6UIQ - chain B; structure by X-ray diffraction, 2.30 A resolution.

[Chain B]
Name: phosphoglucomutase-1
Organism: Homo sapiens
Notes: EC 5.4.2.2
UniProtKB: P36871 (PGM1_HUMAN); numbering as in UniProt (aligned over 1-562)
Chain sequence (585 residues; numbered -22 to 562; the number before each row is that of its first residue; numbers below 1 keep their minus sign (Met-22 is residue -22)):
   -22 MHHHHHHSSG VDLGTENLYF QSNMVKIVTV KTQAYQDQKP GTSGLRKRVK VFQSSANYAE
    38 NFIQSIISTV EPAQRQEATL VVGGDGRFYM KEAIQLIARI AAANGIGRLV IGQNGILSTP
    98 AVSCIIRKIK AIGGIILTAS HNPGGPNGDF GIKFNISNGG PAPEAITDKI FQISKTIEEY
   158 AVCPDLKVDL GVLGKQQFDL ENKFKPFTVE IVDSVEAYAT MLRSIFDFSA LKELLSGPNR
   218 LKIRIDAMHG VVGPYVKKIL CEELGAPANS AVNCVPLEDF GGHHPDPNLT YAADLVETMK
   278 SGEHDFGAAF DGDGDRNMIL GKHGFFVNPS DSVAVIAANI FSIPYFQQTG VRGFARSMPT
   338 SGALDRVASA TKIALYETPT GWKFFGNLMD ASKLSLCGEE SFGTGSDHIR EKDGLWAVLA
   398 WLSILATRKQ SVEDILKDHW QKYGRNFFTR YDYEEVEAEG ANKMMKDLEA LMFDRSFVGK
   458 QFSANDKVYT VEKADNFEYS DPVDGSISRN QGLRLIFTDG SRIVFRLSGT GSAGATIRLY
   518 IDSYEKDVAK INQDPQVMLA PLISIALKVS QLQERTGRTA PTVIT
Disordered / not traced: -22 to -2
Sequence notes: expression tag (-22 to 0)
Metal / ion sites: Mg2+: Ser117, Asp288, Asp290, Asp292
Ligand contacts: 6-O-phosphono-alpha-D-glucopyranose (G6P): His118, Arg293, Thr357, Glu376, Ser378, Lys389, Arg503, Ser505, Gly506, Thr507, Arg515, Tyr517
Curated features (UniProtKB/Swiss-Prot):
  - active site: Ser117 (Phosphoserine intermediate)
  - binding site (alpha-D-glucose 1,6-bisphosphate): Arg23, Ser117, Asp292, Arg293, Thr357, Glu376, Ser378, Lys389
  - binding site (Mg(2+)): Ser117, Asp288, Asp290, Asp292
  - modified residue: Met1 (N-acetylmethionine), Lys16 (N6-acetyllysine), Thr115 (Phosphothreonine), Ser117 (Phosphoserine), Ser134 (Phosphoserine), Thr185 (Phosphothreonine), Ser201 (Phosphoserine), Ser206 (Phosphoserine), Ser213 (Phosphoserine), Lys349 (N6-acetyllysine), Tyr353 (Phosphotyrosine), Ser369 (Phosphoserine), Ser378 (Phosphoserine), Lys419 (N6-succinyllysine), Thr467 (Phosphothreonine), Ser477 (Phosphoserine), Ser485 (Phosphoserine), Ser505 (Phosphoserine), Thr507 (Phosphothreonine), Ser509 (Phosphoserine) and 1 more in UniProt
From the paper describing this entry:
  - catalytic residues: Ser117 (citing earlier work)
  - binding site for 6-O-phosphono-alpha-D-glucopyranose: Arg293, Glu376, Ser378, Arg503, Ser505, Gly506, Thr507, Arg515
  - disease-associated variants - R503Q, R515L: abolished catalytic activity (citing earlier work)

[Summary]
Bound to chain B: 6-O-phosphono-alpha-D-glucopyranose. The Mg2+ site is built by Ser117, Asp288, Asp290 and
Asp292. UniProt lists active-site residue Ser117, 8 alpha-D-glucose 1,6-bisphosphate-binding residues and 4
Mg2+-binding residues. The paper reports the catalytic residue Ser117; R503Q and R515L abolish catalytic
activity.
Chain B is phosphoglucomutase-1 (Homo sapiens); the structure, Crystal structure of wild-type human
phosphoglucomutase 1 in complex with Glucose-6-Phosphate, was determined by X-ray diffraction together with
5VEC, 5VIN, 5VBI and 5VG7 from the same study.
